7MIB - chains E and F of the 10 polymer chains in the assembly; structure by electron microscopy, 5.80 A resolution (low resolution: residue-level contacts below are approximate; hydrogen-bond / salt-bridge calls are withheld).

[Chain E (and F)]
Name: CRISPR-associated endoribonuclease Cas2
Source organism: Geobacter sulfurreducens
Notes: EC 3.1.-.-; chain F of this document is another copy of the same molecule, construct and numbering; everything in this record applies to it too
UniProt: Q74H35 (CAS2_GEOSL); numbering as in UniProt (aligned over 1-95)
Amino-acid sequence (95 residues; row label = number of the first residue in the row):
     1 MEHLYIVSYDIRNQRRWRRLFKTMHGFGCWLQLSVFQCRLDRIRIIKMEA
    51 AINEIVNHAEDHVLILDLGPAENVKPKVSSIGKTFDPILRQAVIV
Swiss-Prot annotation at these positions:
  - binding site (Mg(2+)): D10

[Chain E / chain F interface]
Residue-residue contacts (57):
  S8(E) - Q32(F)
  D10(E) - Q32(F)
  D10(E) - L33(F)
  R12(E) - K83(F)
  Q32(E) - S8(F)
  Q32(E) - D10(F)
  Q32(E) - H62(F)
  Q32(E) - V63(F)
  Q32(E) - L64(F)
  L33(E) - D10(F)
  V56(E) - I81(F)
  H58(E) - I81(F)
  H58(E) - G82(F)
  A59(E) - K83(F)
  E60(E) - K83(F)
  D61(E) - I81(F)
  D61(E) - G82(F)
  H62(E) - Q32(F)
  H62(E) - S80(F)
  H62(E) - I81(F)
  H62(E) - G82(F)
  H62(E) - K83(F)
  V63(E) - Q32(F)
  V63(E) - S79(F)
  V63(E) - S80(F)
  V63(E) - I81(F)
  L64(E) - Q32(F)
  L64(E) - V78(F)
  L64(E) - S79(F)
  L64(E) - S80(F)
  I65(E) - S79(F)
  D67(E) - K77(F)
  P76(E) - D67(F)
  K77(E) - I65(F)
  K77(E) - D67(F)
  V78(E) - L64(F)
  S79(E) - V63(F)
  S79(E) - L64(F)
  S79(E) - I65(F)
  S80(E) - H62(F)
  S80(E) - V63(F)
  S80(E) - L64(F)
  I81(E) - I11(F)
  I81(E) - V56(F)
  I81(E) - H58(F)
  I81(E) - D61(F)
  I81(E) - H62(F)
  I81(E) - V63(F)
  G82(E) - H58(F)
  G82(E) - D61(F)
  G82(E) - H62(F)
  K83(E) - R12(F)
  K83(E) - A59(F)
  K83(E) - E60(F)
  K83(E) - D61(F)
  K83(E) - H62(F)
  F85(E) - L64(F)
Also at the interface, not in a pair above, chain E (28 interface residues in all): I11, L31, S34, T84
Also at the interface, not in a pair above, chain F (27 interface residues in all): Y9, S34, P76, F85

[In short]
28 residues of chain E face 27 of chain F across their interface. From UniProt: Mg2+-binding residue D10(E) on
chain E.
Both chains are CRISPR-associated endoribonuclease Cas2 (Geobacter sulfurreducens). Entry 7MIB (Half
integration complex of Cas4/Cas1/Cas2 with Cas4 still on the Non-PAM side) was determined by electron
microscopy, deposited together with 7MI4, 7MI5, 7MI9 and 7MID.
